Entry 4QLF (X-ray diffraction, 1.44 A resolution); this record covers chain A.

[Chain A]
Name: Dihydrofolate reductase
From: Escherichia coli
Notes: EC 1.5.1.3; fragment: dihydrofolate reductase
UniProt: U6N356 (U6N356_ECOLI); residues 1-159 here = UniProt positions 1-159
Amino-acid sequence (159 residues; numbered 1 to 159; the number before each row is that of its first residue):
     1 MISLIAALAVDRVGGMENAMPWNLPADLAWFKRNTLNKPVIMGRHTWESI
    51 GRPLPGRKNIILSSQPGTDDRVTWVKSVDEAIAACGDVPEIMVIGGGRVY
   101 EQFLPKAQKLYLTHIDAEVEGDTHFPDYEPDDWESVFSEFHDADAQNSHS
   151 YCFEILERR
Unresolved in the structure: 122-123
Sequence notes: engineered mutation Gly14 (Ile in U6N356)
Ligand contacts:
  - folic acid (FOL): Ile5, Ala6, Ala7, Asp27, Leu28, Ala29, Trp30, Phe31, Lys32, Thr46, Ile50, Leu54, Pro55, Arg57, Ile94, Tyr100, Thr113
  - NADP (NAP; NADP nicotinamide-adenine-dinucleotide phosphate): Gly43, Arg44, His45, Thr46, Leu62, Ser63, Ser64, Gln65, Lys76, Ser77, Val78, Gly95, Gly96, Gly97, Arg98, Val99, Gln102, His124

[Overview]
Chain A binds folic acid and NADP.
Chain A is Dihydrofolate reductase (Escherichia coli); the structure, Crystal structure of I14G DHFR mutant
complexed with folate and NADP+, was determined by X-ray diffraction (same publication as 4QLE and 4QLG).
